7A7B - chains A and D of the 4 polymer chains in the assembly; structure by X-ray diffraction, 2.90 A resolution.

# Chain A (and D)
Protein: YpdA family putative bacillithiol disulfide reductase Bdr
From: Staphylococcus aureus (strain COL)
Notes: chain D of this document is another copy of the same molecule, construct and numbering; everything in this record applies to it too
UniProtKB: A0A0H2WWS2 (A0A0H2WWS2_STAAC); residues 1-328 here = UniProt positions 1-328
Sequence (328 residues; row label = number of the first residue in the row):
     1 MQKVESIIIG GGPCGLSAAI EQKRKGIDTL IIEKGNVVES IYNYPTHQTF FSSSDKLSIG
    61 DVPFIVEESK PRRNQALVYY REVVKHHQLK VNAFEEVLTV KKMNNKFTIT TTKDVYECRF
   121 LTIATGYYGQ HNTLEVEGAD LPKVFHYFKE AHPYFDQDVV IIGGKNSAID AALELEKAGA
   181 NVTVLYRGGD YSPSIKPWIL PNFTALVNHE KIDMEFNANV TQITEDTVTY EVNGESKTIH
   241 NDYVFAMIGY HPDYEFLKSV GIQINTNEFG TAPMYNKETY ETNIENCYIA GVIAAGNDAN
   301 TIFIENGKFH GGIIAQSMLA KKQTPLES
Not modelled in the structure: 324-328
Small-molecule neighbours: FAD (flavin-adenine dinucleotide): Ile9, Gly10, Gly11, Gly12, Pro13, Cys14, Gly15, Ile32, Glu33, Lys34, Gly35, Glu39, Ser40, Tyr44, Pro45, Gln48, Phe50, Phe51, Ser52, Leu57, Glu95, Glu96, Val97, Ala124, Thr125, Gly126, Tyr127, Tyr128, Gly291, Val292, Ile302, Phe303, Ile304, Glu305
What the authors report for this chain:
  - mutagenesis - G10A: abolished catalytic activity on BSSB
  - mutagenesis - G10A: abolished binding to flavin-adenine dinucleotide
  - binding site for NADP: Tyr128
  - conformationally variable residues (side-chain flip): Phe51, Tyr128
  - binding site for flavin-adenine dinucleotide: Gly10 to Gly15, Phe51

# Chain A / chain D interface
Contacting residue pairs (17):
  Val62(A) - Pro63(D)  hydrophobic
  Pro63(A) - Val62(D)  hydrophobic
  Ile65(A) - Ile65(D)
  Ile65(A) - Val78(D)  hydrophobic
  Ile65(A) - Glu82(D)
  Val66(A) - Val78(D)
  Glu67(A) - Arg72(D)  salt bridge
  Glu67(A) - Asn74(D)  hydrogen bond
  Glu67(A) - Gln75(D)
  Glu67(A) - Val78(D)
  Arg72(A) - Glu67(D)  salt bridge
  Asn74(A) - Glu67(D)  hydrogen bond
  Gln75(A) - Glu67(D)
  Val78(A) - Ile65(D)  hydrophobic
  Val78(A) - Val66(D)
  Val78(A) - Glu67(D)
  Glu82(A) - Ile65(D)
Other interface residues (no listed pair), chain D (11 interface residues in all): Tyr79

# Overview
10 residues of chain A face 11 of chain D across their interface; the contacts include 2 hydrogen bonds and 2
salt bridges. Polar contacts include Glu67(A)-Arg72(D) and Glu67(A)-Asn74(D). Ligands of chain A:
flavin-adenine dinucleotide. From the paper: a binding site for flavin-adenine dinucleotide at Gly10(A) and
Phe51(A); G10A of chain A abolishes catalytic activity on BSSB.
Chain A and chain D are both YpdA family putative bacillithiol disulfide reductase Bdr (Staphylococcus aureus
(strain COL)); the structure, Bacillithiol Disulfide Reductase Bdr (YpdA) from Staphylococcus aureus, was
determined by X-ray diffraction, deposited together with 7A76 and 7APR.
